6KQM - chains D and G of the 9 polymer chains in the assembly; structure by X-ray diffraction, 3.20 A resolution.

# Chain D
Name: DNA-directed RNA polymerase subunit beta'
Organism: Thermus thermophilus (strain HB8 / ATCC 27634 / DSM 579)
Notes: EC 2.7.7.6
UniProtKB: Q8RQE8 (RPOC_THET8); residue numbers follow UniProt; this construct covers 1-1524
Chain sequence (1524 residues; row label = number of the first residue in the row):
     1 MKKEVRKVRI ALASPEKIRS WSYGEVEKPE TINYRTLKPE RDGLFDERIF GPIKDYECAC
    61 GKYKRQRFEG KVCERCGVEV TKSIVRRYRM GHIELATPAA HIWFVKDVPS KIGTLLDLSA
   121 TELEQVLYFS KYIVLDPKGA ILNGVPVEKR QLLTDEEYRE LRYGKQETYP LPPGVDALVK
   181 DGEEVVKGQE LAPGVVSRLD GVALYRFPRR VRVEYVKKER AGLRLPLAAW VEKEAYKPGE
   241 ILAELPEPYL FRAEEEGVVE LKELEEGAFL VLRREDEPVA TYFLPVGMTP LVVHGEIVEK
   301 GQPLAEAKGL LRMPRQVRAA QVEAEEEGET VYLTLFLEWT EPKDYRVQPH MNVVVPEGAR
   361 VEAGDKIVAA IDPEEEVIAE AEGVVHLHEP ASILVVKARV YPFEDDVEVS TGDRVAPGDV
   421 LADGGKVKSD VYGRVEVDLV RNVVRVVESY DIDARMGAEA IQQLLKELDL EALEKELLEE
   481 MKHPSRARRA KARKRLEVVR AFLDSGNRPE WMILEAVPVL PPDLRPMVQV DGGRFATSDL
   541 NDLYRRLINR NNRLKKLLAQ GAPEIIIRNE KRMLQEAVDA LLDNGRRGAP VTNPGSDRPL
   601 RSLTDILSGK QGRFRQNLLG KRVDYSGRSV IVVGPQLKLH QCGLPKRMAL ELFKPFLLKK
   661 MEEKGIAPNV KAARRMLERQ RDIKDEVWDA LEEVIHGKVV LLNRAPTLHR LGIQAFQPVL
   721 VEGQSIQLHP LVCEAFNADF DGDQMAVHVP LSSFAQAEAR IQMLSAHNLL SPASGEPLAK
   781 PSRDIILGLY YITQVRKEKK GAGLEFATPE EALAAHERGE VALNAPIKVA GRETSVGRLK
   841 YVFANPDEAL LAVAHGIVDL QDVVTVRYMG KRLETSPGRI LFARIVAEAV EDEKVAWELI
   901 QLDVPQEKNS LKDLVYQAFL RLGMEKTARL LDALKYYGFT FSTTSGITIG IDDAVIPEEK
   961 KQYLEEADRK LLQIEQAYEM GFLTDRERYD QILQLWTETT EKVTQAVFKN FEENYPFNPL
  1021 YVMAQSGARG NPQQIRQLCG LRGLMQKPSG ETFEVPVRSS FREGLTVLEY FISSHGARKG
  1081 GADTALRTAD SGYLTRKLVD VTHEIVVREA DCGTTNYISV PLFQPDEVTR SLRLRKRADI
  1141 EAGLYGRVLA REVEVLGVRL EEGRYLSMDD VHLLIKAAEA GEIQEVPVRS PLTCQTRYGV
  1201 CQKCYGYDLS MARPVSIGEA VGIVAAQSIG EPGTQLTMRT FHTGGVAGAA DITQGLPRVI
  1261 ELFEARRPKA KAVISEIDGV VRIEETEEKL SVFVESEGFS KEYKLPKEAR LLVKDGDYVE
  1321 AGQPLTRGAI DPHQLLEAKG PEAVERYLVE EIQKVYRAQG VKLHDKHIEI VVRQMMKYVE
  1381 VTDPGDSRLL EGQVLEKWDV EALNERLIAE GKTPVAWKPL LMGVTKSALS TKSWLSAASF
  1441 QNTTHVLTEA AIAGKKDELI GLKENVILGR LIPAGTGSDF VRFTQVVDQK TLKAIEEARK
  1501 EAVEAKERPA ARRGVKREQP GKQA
Unresolved in the structure: 1-2, 1238-1251, 1503-1524

# Chain G
Molecule: 21-nt DNA strand
Sequence (21 nucleotides; numbered 1 to 21; the number before each row is that of its first residue):
     1 CCTGCATCCG TGAGTCGAGG G
Unresolved in the structure: 1-3, 21

# Interface between chain D and chain G
Contacting residue pairs - 19 pairs, chain D then chain G:
  Arg586(D) with DG10(G), salt bridge to the phosphate
  Lys610(D) with DG14(G), salt bridge to the phosphate; DT15(G), salt bridge to the phosphate
  Arg615(D) with DA13(G), salt bridge to the phosphate; DT15(G), salt bridge to the phosphate
  Arg622(D) with DG17(G), salt bridge to the phosphate
  Arg628(D) with DG17(G), sugar contact
  Ala705(D) with DT15(G), base contact; DC16(G), sugar contact
  Pro706(D) with DT15(G), base contact
  Thr1088(D) with DG14(G), sugar contact
  Ala1089(D) with DG14(G), sugar contact
  Gly1092(D) with DG14(G), sugar contact
  Tyr1093(D) with DG12(G), sugar contact; DA13(G), sugar contact; DG14(G), sugar contact
  Gln1441(D) with DG12(G), sugar contact
  Asn1442(D) with DT11(G), hydrogen bond to the phosphate; DG12(G), hydrogen bond to the phosphate
Interface residues without a listed pair, chain D (15 interface residues in all): Lys106, Thr1443

# Summary
15 residues of chain D and 8 residues of chain G are in contact, with 2 hydrogen bonds and 6 salt bridges.
Among the polar pairs are Asn1442(D)-DT11(G), Asn1442(D)-DG12(G) and Arg586(D)-DG10(G).
Here chain D is DNA-directed RNA polymerase subunit beta' (Thermus thermophilus (strain HB8 / ATCC 27634 / DSM
579)) and chain G is a 21-nt DNA strand. Entry 6KQM (Thermus thermophilus initial transcription complex
comprising sigma A and 5'-triphosphate RNA of 5 nt) was determined by X-ray diffraction (same publication as
6KQD, 6KQE, 6KQF, 6KQG, 6KQH, 6KQL and 6 further entries).
